PDB entry 3O9U | X-ray diffraction, 3.20 A resolution | chains B and E

Chain B (and E):
Name: Nonstructural protein 1
Organism: Influenza A virus
Notes: chain E of this document is another copy of the same molecule, construct and numbering; everything in this record applies to it too
Reference sequence: C9S2D8 (C9S2D8_9INFA); residues 79-230 here correspond to UniProt positions 74-225 (UniProt number = residue number - 5)
Sequence (152 residues; row label = number of the first residue in the row):
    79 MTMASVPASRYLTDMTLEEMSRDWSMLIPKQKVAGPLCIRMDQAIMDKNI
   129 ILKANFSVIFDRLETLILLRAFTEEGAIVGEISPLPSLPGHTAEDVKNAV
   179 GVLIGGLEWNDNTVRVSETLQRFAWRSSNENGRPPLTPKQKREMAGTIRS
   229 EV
Unresolved in the structure: 79-86, 203-230
What the authors report for this chain:
  - mutagenesis - W187A: abolished binding to WT ED dimer
  - mutagenesis - W187A: unchanged signaling
  - mutagenesis - W187A: decreased binding to poly I:C
  - mutagenesis - W187A: abolished binding to mAb 1A7

Chain B / chain E interface:
Pairs across the interface - 16 pairs, chain B then chain E:
  Lys108(B) with Lys108(E); Gln121(E); Trp187(E)
  Gln109(B) with Trp187(E)
  Lys110(B) with Glu186(E); Trp187(E), hydrogen bond (side chain-backbone); Asp189(E), salt bridge
  Gln121(B) with Lys108(E), hydrogen bond; Gln121(E)
  Val180(B) with Trp187(E), hydrophobic
  Glu186(B) with Lys110(E)
  Trp187(B) with Lys108(E); Gln109(E); Lys110(E), hydrogen bond (backbone-side chain); Val180(E), hydrophobic
  Asp189(B) with Lys110(E), salt bridge
Interface residues without a listed pair, chain B (10 interface residues in all): Ile117, Met119
Interface residues without a listed pair, chain E (10 interface residues in all): Ile117, Met119

In short:
The chain B/chain E interface involves 10 residues from each chain, with 3 hydrogen bonds and 2 salt bridges.
Polar pairs include Lys110(B)-Asp189(E), Lys110(B)-Trp187(E) and Gln121(B)-Lys108(E). The paper reports that
W187A of chain B abolishes binding to WT ED dimer; W187A of chain B reduces binding to poly I:C.
Both chains are Nonstructural protein 1 (Influenza A virus). Entry 3O9U (Effector domain of influenza
A/PR/8/34 NS1) was determined by X-ray diffraction, deposited together with 3O9Q, 3O9R, 3O9S, 3O9T and 3OA9.
